Entry 6UPF (X-ray diffraction, 1.65 A resolution); this record covers chains A and B.

[Chain A (and B)]
Molecule: Triosephosphate isomerase
Organism: Homo sapiens
Notes: EC 5.3.1.1, 4.2.3.3; chain B of this document is another copy of the same molecule, construct and numbering; everything in this record applies to it too
UniProt: P60174 (TPIS_HUMAN); residues 1-248 here correspond to UniProt positions 39-286 (UniProt number = residue number + 38)
Sequence (252 residues; numbered -3 to 248; the number before each row is that of its first residue; numbers below 1 keep their minus sign (Gly-3 is residue -3)):
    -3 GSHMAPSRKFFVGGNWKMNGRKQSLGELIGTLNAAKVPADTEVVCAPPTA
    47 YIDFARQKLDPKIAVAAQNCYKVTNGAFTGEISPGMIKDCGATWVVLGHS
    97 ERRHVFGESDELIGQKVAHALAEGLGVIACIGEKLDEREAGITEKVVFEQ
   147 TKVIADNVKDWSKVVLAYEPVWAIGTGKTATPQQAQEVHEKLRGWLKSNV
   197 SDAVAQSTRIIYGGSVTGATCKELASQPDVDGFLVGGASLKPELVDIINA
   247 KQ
Not modelled in the structure: -3 to 1
Differences from the reference sequence: expression tag (-3 to 0); engineered mutation Leu240 (Phe278 in P60174)
Residues lining bound ligands: 2-phosphoglycolic acid (PGA): Asn11, Lys13, His95, Glu97, Glu165, Ala169, Ile170, Gly171, Gly210, Ser211, Val212, Leu230, Val231, Gly232, Gly233

[Chain A / chain B interface]
Pairs across the interface (90; chain A residue first):
  Asn11(A) with Thr75(B), hydrogen bond
  Lys13(A) with Gly72(B); Ala73(B); Thr75(B)
  Met14(A) with Tyr67(B), hydrophobic; Val69(B); Asn71(B); Gly72(B), hydrogen bond (backbone-backbone); Phe74(B); Glu77(B); Ile78(B); Ser79(B); Met82(B)
  Asn15(A) with Asn71(B); Gly72(B), hydrogen bond (side chain-backbone); Met82(B)
  Gly16(A) with Asn71(B), hydrogen bond (backbone-side chain); Met82(B)
  Arg17(A) with Thr70(B), hydrogen bond; Asn71(B), hydrogen bond; Ser79(B); Gly81(B); Met82(B); Asp85(B)
  Lys18(A) with Asp49(B), salt bridge; Asp85(B), hydrogen bond (backbone-side chain)
  Pro44(A) with Met82(B), hydrophobic
  Thr45(A) with Thr45(B); Ala46(B)
  Ala46(A) with Thr45(B); Ile78(B)
  Tyr47(A) with Met82(B); Asp85(B), hydrogen bond; Cys86(B), hydrophobic
  Asp49(A) with Lys18(B), salt bridge; Phe50(B)
  Gln64(A) with Thr75(B); Gly76(B), hydrogen bond (side chain-backbone)
  Tyr67(A) with Met14(B), hydrophobic; Phe102(B), hydrophobic
  Val69(A) with Met14(B)
  Thr70(A) with Arg17(B), hydrogen bond (backbone-side chain)
  Asn71(A) with Met14(B); Asn15(B); Gly16(B), hydrogen bond (side chain-backbone); Arg17(B), hydrogen bond
  Gly72(A) with Lys13(B); Met14(B), hydrogen bond (backbone-backbone); Asn15(B), hydrogen bond (backbone-side chain)
  Ala73(A) with Lys13(B); Glu97(B)
  Phe74(A) with Met14(B); Glu97(B)
  Thr75(A) with Asn11(B), hydrogen bond; Lys13(B); Gln64(B); His95(B), hydrogen bond; Glu97(B), hydrogen bond; Arg98(B), hydrogen bond (backbone-side chain)
  Gly76(A) with Gln64(B), hydrogen bond (backbone-side chain); Arg98(B)
  Glu77(A) with Met14(B); Arg98(B), salt bridge; Phe102(B)
  Ile78(A) with Met14(B); Ala46(B)
  Ser79(A) with Met14(B); Arg17(B)
  Gly81(A) with Arg17(B)
  Met82(A) with Met14(B); Asn15(B); Gly16(B); Arg17(B); Pro44(B), hydrophobic; Tyr47(B)
  Asp85(A) with Arg17(B); Lys18(B), hydrogen bond (side chain-backbone); Tyr47(B), hydrogen bond
  Cys86(A) with Ala46(B); Tyr47(B), hydrophobic
  His95(A) with Thr75(B), hydrogen bond
  Glu97(A) with Ala73(B); Phe74(B); Thr75(B), hydrogen bond
  Arg98(A) with Thr75(B), hydrogen bond (side chain-backbone); Gly76(B); Glu77(B), salt bridge
  Val101(A) with Tyr67(B)
  Phe102(A) with Tyr67(B), hydrophobic; Glu77(B)
Also at the interface, not in a pair above, chain A (37 interface residues in all): Phe50, Gln53, Asn65
Also at the interface, not in a pair above, chain B (37 interface residues in all): Gln53, Asn65, Val101

[In short]
The chain A/chain B interface involves 37 residues from each chain, with 24 hydrogen bonds and 4 salt bridges.
Polar contacts include Lys18(A)-Asp49(B), Glu77(A)-Arg98(B) and Asn11(A)-Thr75(B). Ligands of chain A:
2-phosphoglycolic acid.
Chain A and chain B are both Triosephosphate isomerase (Homo sapiens); the structure, Triosephosphate
isomerase deficiency: Effect of F240L mutation on enzyme structure, was determined by X-ray diffraction (same
publication as 6UP1, 6UP5 and 6UP8).
